PDB entry 1ZXK | X-ray diffraction, 2.00 A resolution | chains A and B

[Chain A (and B)]
Molecule: Cadherin-8
Organism: Mus musculus
Notes: fragment: EC1 domain; chain B of this document is another copy of the same molecule, construct and numbering; everything in this record applies to it too
UniProtKB: P97291 (CADH8_MOUSE); residues 1-98 here correspond to UniProt positions 62-159 (UniProt number = residue number + 61)
Chain sequence (98 residues; numbered 1 to 98; the number before each row is that of its first residue):
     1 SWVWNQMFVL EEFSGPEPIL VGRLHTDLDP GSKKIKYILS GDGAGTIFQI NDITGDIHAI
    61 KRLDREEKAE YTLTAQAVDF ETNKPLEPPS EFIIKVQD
Unresolved in the structure: 32-33 (chain B: 30-33)
Construct notes: engineered mutation Ser1 (Gly62 in P97291)

[Interface between chain A and chain B]
Contacting residue pairs - 53 pairs, chain A then chain B:
  Ser1(A) with Thr26(B); Asp27(B), hydrogen bond (backbone-backbone); Glu87(B), hydrogen bond (backbone-side chain)
  Trp2(A) with His25(B); Thr26(B); Tyr37(B), hydrophobic; Ala75(B); Gln76(B); Ala77(B), hydrophobic; Glu87(B); Pro88(B), hydrogen bond (side chain-backbone); Ser90(B)
  Val3(A) with His25(B), hydrogen bond (backbone-backbone); Asp27(B)
  Trp4(A) with Trp4(B); Asn5(B); Leu24(B), hydrophobic; Ala75(B), hydrophobic; Ser90(B); Phe92(B), hydrophobic
  Asn5(A) with Trp4(B)
  Gln6(A) with Arg23(B), hydrogen bond
  Phe8(A) with Leu20(B), hydrophobic; Gly22(B); Arg23(B)
  Leu10(A) with Ile19(B), hydrophobic; Leu20(B)
  Phe13(A) with Phe13(B), hydrophobic
  Ile19(A) with Leu10(B), hydrophobic
  Leu20(A) with Leu10(B)
  Gly22(A) with Phe8(B)
  Arg23(A) with Gln6(B); Phe8(B); Lys95(B)
  Leu24(A) with Trp2(B), hydrophobic; Trp4(B), hydrophobic
  His25(A) with Trp2(B); Val3(B), hydrogen bond (backbone-backbone)
  Thr26(A) with Ser1(B); Trp2(B)
  Asp27(A) with Ser1(B), hydrogen bond (side chain-backbone); Val3(B)
  Tyr37(A) with Trp2(B), hydrophobic
  Ala75(A) with Trp2(B); Trp4(B), hydrophobic
  Gln76(A) with Trp2(B)
  Ala77(A) with Trp2(B)
  Glu87(A) with Ser1(B), hydrogen bond (side chain-backbone); Trp2(B)
  Pro88(A) with Trp2(B), hydrogen bond (backbone-side chain)
  Ser90(A) with Trp2(B), hydrogen bond
  Phe92(A) with Trp4(B), hydrophobic
  Lys95(A) with Arg23(B)
Other interface residues (no listed pair), chain A (28 interface residues in all): Met7, Val21
Other interface residues (no listed pair), chain B (28 interface residues in all): Met7, Glu91
Interface features reported in the paper:
  - interface residues, chain A: Ser1(A), Trp2(A), Trp4(A), Ile19(A)

[In short]
Chain A and chain B each contribute 28 residues to their interface; the contacts include 10 hydrogen bonds.
Polar contacts include Ser1(A)-Glu87(B), Trp2(A)-Pro88(B) and Gln6(A)-Arg23(B). The paper reports interface
residues Ser1(A), Trp2(A) and Trp4(A) among others.
Chain A and chain B are both Cadherin-8 (Mus musculus); the structure, Crystal Structure of Cadherin8 EC1
domain, was determined by X-ray diffraction, deposited together with 1ZVN, 2A4C, 2A4E and 2A62.
